PDB entry 8FEE | electron microscopy, 2.90 A resolution | chains A and D of the 10 polymer chains in the assembly

[Chain A]
Molecule: Virulence factor Mce family protein
Organism: Mycolicibacterium smegmatis MC2 155
UniProt: A0QNR2 (A0QNR2_MYCS2); residues 1-409 here = UniProt positions 1-409
Sequence (409 residues; each row starts with the number of its first residue):
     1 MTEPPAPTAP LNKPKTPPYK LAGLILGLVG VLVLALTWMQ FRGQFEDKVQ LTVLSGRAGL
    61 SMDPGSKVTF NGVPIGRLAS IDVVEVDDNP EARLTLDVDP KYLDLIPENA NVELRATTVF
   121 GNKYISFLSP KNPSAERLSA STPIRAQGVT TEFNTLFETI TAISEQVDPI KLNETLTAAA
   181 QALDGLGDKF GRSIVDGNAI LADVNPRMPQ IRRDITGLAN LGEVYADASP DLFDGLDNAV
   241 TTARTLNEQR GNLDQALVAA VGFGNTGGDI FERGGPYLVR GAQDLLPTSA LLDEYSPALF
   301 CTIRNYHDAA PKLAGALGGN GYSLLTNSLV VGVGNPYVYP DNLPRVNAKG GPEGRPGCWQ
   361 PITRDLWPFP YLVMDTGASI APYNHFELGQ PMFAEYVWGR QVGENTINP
Not modelled in the structure: 1-17
Disulfide bonds: Cys301-Cys358

[Chain D]
Molecule: Virulence factor mce family protein
Organism: Mycolicibacterium smegmatis MC2 155
UniProt: A0QNR5 (A0QNR5_MYCS2); residue numbers follow UniProt; this construct covers 1-547
Sequence (547 residues; row label = number of the first residue in the row):
     1 MSTIFNIRNI QLPRLSRAAV IIGALVVAAA LVAGYFGMNA YRKLTNTTVT AYFPEVLALY
    61 PGDKVLIMGV RVGSIDSIET AGDKMKVVFH FNNKYKVPEN ATASILNPSL VASRVIQLSP
   121 PYTGGPTLRD GAVLDVDRTQ VPIEYDEVRN QVTRLLADLG PTPEQPKGPF GDIIESFADG
   181 FAGKGEQLNR TLRGLSDALT ALNEGRGDFF AVVKSLALFV NALHRSDQQF VALNNDLAQF
   241 TNSFTNTDQE LANALQDLNR VLKTTREFLD RNGGVLTHDI DNLEQVTTAI LQPEPRDGLE
   301 TGLHAYPNLA ANVLNINSPN QGGIIGLPVL PGVTNFSNPL QFVCSSIQAG SRLGYQESAE
   361 LCAQYLAPIM DAIKFNYLPF GMNLASTAMT LPKQIAYSEK RLQPPPGYKD TTVPGIWSRD
   421 TLFSHGNHEP GWIVAPGMQG VQVQPATANM LTPESLAELL GGPDIVPPPA PPAFGTTRGG
   481 NLPGPPNAFD ENNPLPPPWY PQPGPPPAPA PGVIPGDPLS AVAPAAPAAP AAPAPAGPPL
   541 PAEAGAG
Not modelled in the structure: 1-41, 330-374, 469-547

[Chain A / chain D interface]
Contacting residue pairs (125):
  Phe120(A) - Leu110(D)  hydrophobic
  Val331(A) - Ile325(D)  hydrophobic
  Val331(A) - Thr387(D)
  Gly332(A) - Thr387(D)  hydrogen bond (backbone-side chain)
  Val333(A) - Ile325(D)  hydrophobic
  Val333(A) - Leu327(D)  hydrophobic
  Val333(A) - Asn383(D)
  Val333(A) - Ala385(D)
  Val333(A) - Ser386(D)
  Gly334(A) - Met389(D)
  Tyr337(A) - Asn315(D)
  Pro340(A) - Gln442(D)
  Pro340(A) - Val443(D)
  Pro340(A) - Gln444(D)
  Asp341(A) - Val413(D)
  Asp341(A) - Gln442(D)
  Asp341(A) - Val443(D)
  Asp341(A) - Gln444(D)  hydrogen bond (side chain-backbone)
  Asp341(A) - Thr447(D)
  Asn342(A) - Thr412(D)  hydrogen bond (side chain-backbone)
  Asn342(A) - Val413(D)
  Pro344(A) - Asn308(D)
  Arg345(A) - Met438(D)
  Arg345(A) - Gln439(D)
  Arg345(A) - Val441(D)
  Lys349(A) - Ser398(D)  hydrogen bond (backbone-side chain)
  Lys349(A) - Glu399(D)
  Gly350(A) - Ser398(D)  hydrogen bond (backbone-side chain)
  Gly351(A) - Tyr397(D)
  Gly351(A) - Ser398(D)  hydrogen bond (backbone-side chain)
  Glu353(A) - Lys400(D)  hydrogen bond (backbone-side chain)
  Gly354(A) - Tyr397(D)
  Gly354(A) - Ser398(D)
  Gly354(A) - Lys400(D)
  Trp359(A) - Ala396(D)  hydrophobic
  Trp367(A) - Pro319(D)
  Trp367(A) - Asn320(D)
  Trp367(A) - Gln321(D)
  Trp367(A) - Gly322(D)
  Pro368(A) - Gln394(D)
  Phe369(A) - Asn317(D)
  Phe369(A) - Pro319(D)  hydrophobic
  Pro370(A) - Gln394(D)
  Tyr371(A) - Leu314(D)
  Tyr371(A) - Asn315(D)  hydrogen bond
  Tyr371(A) - Gln394(D)  hydrogen bond (backbone-backbone)
  Tyr371(A) - Ile395(D)
  Tyr371(A) - Ala396(D)  hydrogen bond (backbone-backbone)
  Leu372(A) - Ala396(D)
  Val373(A) - Ala396(D)  hydrogen bond (backbone-backbone)
  Val373(A) - Tyr397(D)  hydrophobic
  Val373(A) - Ser398(D)  hydrogen bond (backbone-backbone)
  Met374(A) - Pro414(D)
  Asp375(A) - Glu399(D)
  Asp375(A) - Arg401(D)  salt bridge
  Asp375(A) - Leu402(D)
  Asp375(A) - Met438(D)
  Thr376(A) - Ala311(D)
  Thr376(A) - Pro414(D)
  Gly377(A) - Pro414(D)
  Ala378(A) - Asn315(D)  hydrogen bond (backbone-side chain)
  Ala378(A) - Thr412(D)
  Ala378(A) - Pro414(D)
  Ser379(A) - Asp410(D)
  Ser379(A) - Thr411(D)
  Ser379(A) - Thr412(D)  hydrogen bond (backbone-backbone)
  Ile380(A) - Asn315(D)
  Ile380(A) - Asn317(D)
  Ile380(A) - Thr390(D)
  Ala381(A) - Thr390(D)  hydrogen bond (backbone-side chain)
  Ala381(A) - Ile395(D)  hydrophobic
  Ala381(A) - Asp410(D)
  Pro382(A) - Asp410(D)
  Pro382(A) - Thr411(D)
  Pro382(A) - Thr412(D)
  Tyr383(A) - Ser386(D)
  Tyr383(A) - Ala388(D)
  Tyr383(A) - Met389(D)  hydrogen bond (backbone-backbone)
  Tyr383(A) - Thr390(D)  hydrogen bond (backbone-backbone)
  Asn384(A) - Thr390(D)  hydrogen bond
  Asn384(A) - Leu391(D)  hydrogen bond (side chain-backbone)
  Asn384(A) - Pro392(D)
  His385(A) - Ser386(D)
  His385(A) - Ala388(D)
  Phe386(A) - Ala385(D)  hydrophobic
  Glu387(A) - Ala385(D)
  Glu387(A) - Ser386(D)  hydrogen bond (backbone-backbone)
  Glu387(A) - His425(D)  salt bridge
  Leu388(A) - Leu384(D)
  Leu388(A) - Ala385(D)  hydrophobic
  Gly389(A) - Asn383(D)
  Gly389(A) - Leu384(D)
  Gly389(A) - Ala385(D)
  Gly389(A) - Ser386(D)
  Pro391(A) - Asn383(D)
  Met392(A) - Met382(D)
  Met392(A) - Asn383(D)  hydrogen bond (backbone-backbone)
  Phe393(A) - Gly381(D)
  Ala394(A) - Phe380(D)
  Ala394(A) - Gly381(D)  hydrogen bond (backbone-backbone)
  Glu395(A) - Pro379(D)
  Tyr396(A) - Tyr377(D)  hydrophobic
  Tyr396(A) - Leu378(D)
  Tyr396(A) - Pro379(D)  hydrogen bond (backbone-backbone)
  Val397(A) - Pro379(D)  hydrophobic
  Glu404(A) - Asn427(D)
  Glu404(A) - Ala446(D)
  Asn405(A) - Asn427(D)
  Asn405(A) - Gln444(D)  hydrogen bond (backbone-side chain)
  Thr406(A) - Gly426(D)
  Thr406(A) - Asn427(D)  hydrogen bond (side chain-backbone)
  Ile407(A) - Thr411(D)
  Ile407(A) - Thr412(D)  hydrogen bond (backbone-backbone)
  Ile407(A) - Val413(D)  hydrophobic
  Ile407(A) - Ile416(D)  hydrophobic
  Ile407(A) - Thr447(D)
  Asn408(A) - Lys409(D)
  Asn408(A) - Thr411(D)
  Asn408(A) - Ser418(D)  hydrogen bond
  Asn408(A) - Ser424(D)  hydrogen bond (side chain-backbone)
  Asn408(A) - His425(D)
  Asn408(A) - Gly426(D)  hydrogen bond (backbone-backbone)
  Asn408(A) - Asn427(D)
  Pro409(A) - Thr412(D)
  Pro409(A) - His425(D)
Other interface residues (no listed pair), chain A (58 interface residues in all): Leu329, Val346, Asn347, Arg355, Gln390
Other interface residues (no listed pair), chain D (60 interface residues in all): Ser318, Trp432, Gly437

[Summary]
Chain A and chain D form an interface of 58 and 60 residues respectively; the contacts include 29 hydrogen
bonds and 2 salt bridges. Polar contacts include Asp375(A)-Arg401(D), Glu387(A)-His425(D) and
Gly332(A)-Thr387(D).
Here chain A is Virulence factor Mce family protein and chain D is Virulence factor mce family protein, both
from Mycolicibacterium smegmatis MC2 155. Entry 8FEE (Structure of Mce1 transporter from Mycobacterium
smegmatis in the absence of LucB (Map2)) was determined by electron microscopy together with 8FED and 8FEF
from the same study.
